8B4D - chains C and L of the 5 polymer chains in the assembly; structure by X-ray diffraction, 2.64 A resolution.

Chain C:
Protein: Cholera toxin transcriptional activator
Organism: Vibrio cholerae
UniProt: P15795 (TOXR_VIBCH); residues 7-114 here correspond to UniProt positions 19-126 (UniProt number = residue number + 12)
Chain sequence (109 residues; row label = number of the first residue in the row):
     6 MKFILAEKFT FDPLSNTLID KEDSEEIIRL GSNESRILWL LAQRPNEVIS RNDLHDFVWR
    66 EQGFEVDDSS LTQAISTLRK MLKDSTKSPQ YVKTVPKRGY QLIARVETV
Sequence notes: initiating methionine (6)

Chain L:
Molecule: 40-nt DNA strand
Sequence (40 nucleotides; row label = number of the first residue in the row; numbers below 1 keep their minus sign (DC-96 is residue -96)):
   -96 CCAAAAAACA TAAAATAACA TGAGTTACTT TATGTTTTTC

How chain C and chain L interact:
Pairs across the interface (17; chain C residue first):
  Arg56(C) - DC-78(L)  salt bridge to the phosphate
  Thr77(C) - DC-78(L)  sugar contact
  Thr77(C) - DA-77(L)  phosphate contact
  Thr77(C) - DT-76(L)  base contact
  Gln78(C) - DG-75(L)  hydrogen bond to the base
  Gln78(C) - DA-74(L)  base contact
  Ser81(C) - DT-76(L)  hydrogen bond to the phosphate
  Arg84(C) - DA-77(L)  salt bridge to the phosphate
  Thr91(C) - DA-77(L)  phosphate contact
  Thr91(C) - DT-76(L)  hydrogen bond to the phosphate
  Thr99(C) - DC-78(L)  phosphate contact
  Thr99(C) - DA-77(L)  hydrogen bond to the phosphate
  Pro101(C) - DC-78(L)  phosphate contact
  Lys102(C) - DA-79(L)  sugar contact
  Lys102(C) - DC-78(L)  hydrogen bond to the phosphate
  Tyr105(C) - DC-78(L)  sugar contact
  Tyr105(C) - DA-77(L)  hydrogen bond to the phosphate
Also at the interface, not in a pair above, chain C (12 interface residues in all): Val100, Arg103

In short:
Chain C and chain L form an interface of 12 and 6 residues respectively; the contacts include 6 hydrogen bonds
and 2 salt bridges. Polar contacts include Gln78(C)-DG-75(L), Ser81(C)-DT-76(L) and Thr91(C)-DT-76(L).
Here chain C is Cholera toxin transcriptional activator (Vibrio cholerae) and chain L is a 40-nt DNA strand.
Entry 8B4D (ToxR bacterial transcriptional regulator bound to 40 bp toxT promoter DNA) was determined by X-ray
diffraction (same publication as 8B4B, 8B4C and 8B4E).
